Entry 1S3Q (X-ray diffraction, 2.10 A resolution); this record covers chains J and K of the 12 polymer chains in the assembly.

[Chain J (and K)]
Protein: ferritin
From: Archaeoglobus fulgidus
Notes: chain K of this document is another copy of the same molecule, construct and numbering; everything in this record applies to it too
UniProtKB: O29424 (O29424_ARCFU); residues 1-173 here = UniProt positions 1-173
Amino-acid sequence (173 residues; each row starts with the number of its first residue):
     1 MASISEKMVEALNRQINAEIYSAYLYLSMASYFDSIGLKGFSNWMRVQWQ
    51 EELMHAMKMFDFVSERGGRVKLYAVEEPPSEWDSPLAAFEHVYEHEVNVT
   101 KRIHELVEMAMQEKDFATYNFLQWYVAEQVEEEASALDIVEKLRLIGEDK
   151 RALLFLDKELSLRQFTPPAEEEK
Unresolved in the structure: 165-173 (chain K: 1-2, 165-173)
Sequence notes: modified residue (1, 8, 29, 45, 54, 57, 59, 109, 111)
Modified residues: Mse1, Mse8, Mse29, Mse45, Mse54, Mse57, Mse59, Mse109, Mse111 (selenomethionine; parent Met)
Bound ions: Zn2+ site 1: E19, E52, H55; Zn2+ site 2: E52, E96, E132

[Chain J / chain K interface]
Pairs across the interface (18):
  Mse1(J) - V97(K)
  Mse1(J) - T100(K)
  Mse1(J) - K101(K)
  Mse1(J) - H104(K)
  Mse1(J) - E133(K)  hydrogen bond (backbone-side chain)
  E65(J) - V130(K)
  E65(J) - E131(K)
  E65(J) - A134(K)
  K114(J) - E108(K)  salt bridge
  F116(J) - H104(K)
  F116(J) - V107(K)  hydrophobic
  F116(J) - E108(K)
  F116(J) - V126(K)
  A117(J) - V126(K)  hydrophobic
  A117(J) - V130(K)  hydrophobic
  Y119(J) - Y119(K)
  N120(J) - Q123(K)
  N120(J) - A127(K)
Other interface residues (no listed pair), chain J (9 interface residues in all): F62, R66
Other interface residues (no listed pair), chain K (15 interface residues in all): Mse111

[Summary]
9 residues of chain J and 15 residues of chain K are in contact; the contacts include 1 hydrogen bond and 1
salt bridge. Polar contacts include K114(J)-E108(K) and Mse1(J)-E133(K). E19(J), E52(J) and H55(J) coordinate
Zn2+ site 1.
Both chains are ferritin (Archaeoglobus fulgidus). Entry 1S3Q (Crystal structures of a novel open pore
ferritin from the hyperthermophilic Archaeon Archaeoglobus fulgidus) was determined by X-ray diffraction
together with 1SQ3 from the same study.
